PDB entry 8VVG | electron microscopy, 3.30 A resolution | chains C and B of the 5 polymer chains in the assembly

Chain C:
Protein: Guanine nucleotide-binding protein G(I)/G(S)/G(T) subunit beta-1
From: Homo sapiens
UniProtKB: P62873 (GBB1_HUMAN); residue numbers follow UniProt; this construct covers 1-340
Chain sequence (340 residues; each row starts with the number of its first residue):
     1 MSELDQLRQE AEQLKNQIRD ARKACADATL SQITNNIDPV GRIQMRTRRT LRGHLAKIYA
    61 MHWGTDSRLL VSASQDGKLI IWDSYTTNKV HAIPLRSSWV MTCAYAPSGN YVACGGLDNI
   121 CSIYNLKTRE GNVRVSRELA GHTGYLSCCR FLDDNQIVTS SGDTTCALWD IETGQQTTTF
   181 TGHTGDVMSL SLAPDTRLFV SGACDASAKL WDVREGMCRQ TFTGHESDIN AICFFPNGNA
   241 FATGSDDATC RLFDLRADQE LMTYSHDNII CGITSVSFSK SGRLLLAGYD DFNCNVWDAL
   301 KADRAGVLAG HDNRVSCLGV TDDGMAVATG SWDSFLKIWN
Not modelled in the structure: 1
Curated features (UniProtKB/Swiss-Prot):
  - modified residue: Ser2 (N-acetylserine), His266 (Phosphohistidine)
  - natural variant: Leu30 (L30F: In MRD42; uncertain significance), Arg52 (R52G: In MRD42), Gly64 (G64V: In MRD42), Asp76 (D76E: In MRD42; D76G: In MRD42), Gly77 (G77S: In MRD42), Lys78 (K78R: In MRD42), Ile80 (I80N: In MRD42; I80T: In MRD42), His91 (H91R: In MRD42; uncertain significance), Ala92 (A92T: In MRD42), Pro94 (P94S: In MRD42), Leu95 (L95P: In MRD42), Arg96 (R96L: In MRD42), 5 further natural variant entries in UniProt

Chain B:
Protein: Guanine nucleotide-binding protein G(i) subunit alpha-1
From: Homo sapiens
UniProtKB: P63096 (GNAI1_HUMAN); residues 1-354 here = UniProt positions 1-354
Chain sequence (354 residues; numbered 1 to 354; the number before each row is that of its first residue):
     1 MGCTLSAEDK AAVERSKMID RNLREDGEKA AREVKLLLLG AGESGKNTIV KQMKIIHEAG
    61 YSEEECKQYK AVVYSNTIQS IIAIIRAMGR LKIDFGDSAR ADDARQLFVL AGAAEEGFMT
   121 AELAGVIKRL WKDSGVQACF NRSREYQLND SAAYYLNDLD RIAQPNYIPT QQDVLRTRVK
   181 TTGIVETHFT FKDLHFKMFD VGAQRSERKK WIHCFEGVTA IIFCVALSDY DLVLAEDEEM
   241 NRMHASMKLF DSICNNKWFT DTSIILFLNK KDLFEEKIKK SPLTICYPEY AGSNTYEEAA
   301 AYIQCQFEDL NKRKDTKEIY THFTCSTDTK NVQFVFDAVT DVIIKNNLKD CGLF
Not modelled in the structure: 1-4, 53-179
Sequence notes: engineered mutation Asn47 (Ser in P63096), Ala203 (Gly in P63096), Ala245 (Glu in P63096), Ser326 (Ala in P63096)
Curated features (UniProtKB/Swiss-Prot):
  - region: Lys35 to Lys46, Thr48 (G1 motif), Asp173 to Thr181 (G2 motif), Phe196 to Gly202, Gln204, Arg205 (G3 motif), Ile265 to Asp272 (G4 motif), Thr324, Cys325, Thr327 to Thr329 (G5 motif)
  - binding site (GTP): Glu43 to Lys46, Thr48, Ser151, Leu175 to Thr181, Asp200 to Gly202, Gln204, Asn269 to Asp272
  - binding site (Mg(2+)): Thr181
  - modified residue: Arg178 (ADP-ribosylarginine), Gln204 (Deamidated glutamine), Cys351 (ADP-ribosylcysteine)
  - lipidation: Gly2 (N-myristoyl glycine), Cys3 (S-palmitoyl cysteine)
  - natural variant: Gly40 (G40C: In NEDHISB; G40R: In NEDHISB), Gly45 (G45D: In NEDHISB), Thr48 (T48I: In NEDHISB; T48K: In NEDHISB), Gln52 (Q52P: In NEDHISB), Ser75 (deletion: In NEDHISB; uncertain significance), Gln172 (deletion: In NEDHISB), Asp173 (D173V: In NEDHISB), Glu186 to Phe189 (deletion: In NEDHISB; uncertain significance), Cys224 (C224Y: In NEDHISB), Lys270 (K270N: In NEDHISB; K270R: In NEDHISB), Asp272 (D272G: In NEDHISB), Val332 (V332E: In NEDHISB; uncertain significance)
  - mutagenesis: Gly42 (G42R: Abolishes switch to an activated conformation and dissociation from beta and gamma subunits upon GTP binding. Abolishes interaction with RGS family members), Glu116 (E116L: Enhances interaction (inactive GDP-bound) with RGS14), Gln147 (Q147L: Enhances interaction (inactive GDP-bound) with RGS14)

Chain C / chain B interface:
Contacting residue pairs (47):
  Gly53(C) with Leu23(B)
  Leu55(C) with Leu23(B); Gly27(B)
  Lys57(C) with His213(B), hydrogen bond (side chain-backbone); Cys214(B)
  Tyr59(C) with His213(B), hydrogen bond; Cys214(B)
  Lys78(C) with Asp26(B), salt bridge
  Ile80(C) with Leu23(B), hydrophobic
  Asn88(C) with Ala12(B), hydrogen bond (side chain-backbone); Val13(B); Ser16(B)
  Lys89(C) with Ser16(B), hydrogen bond (backbone-side chain); Ile19(B); Asp20(B), salt bridge; Leu23(B)
  Ala92(C) with Ile19(B), hydrophobic; Leu23(B), hydrophobic
  Trp99(C) with Ile184(B); Phe199(B); Cys214(B); Phe215(B), hydrophobic
  Leu117(C) with Gly183(B); Ile184(B), hydrophobic; Gln204(B); Trp211(B), hydrophobic
  Asp118(C) with Thr181(B)
  Asn119(C) with Thr182(B), hydrogen bond (side chain-backbone); Gly183(B); Gln204(B), hydrogen bond
  Ile120(C) with Thr181(B)
  Thr143(C) with Gln204(B)
  Gly144(C) with Gln204(B)
  Tyr145(C) with Gln204(B); Ser206(B); Lys210(B)
  Gly162(C) with Ser206(B)
  Asp186(C) with Ser206(B); Glu207(B), hydrogen bond (side chain-backbone)
  Met188(C) with Lys210(B)
  Cys204(C) with Glu207(B), hydrogen bond
  Asp228(C) with Lys209(B), salt bridge; Lys210(B), salt bridge
  Asn230(C) with Lys210(B)
  Asp246(C) with Lys210(B), salt bridge
  Arg314(C) with Trp258(B)
  Trp332(C) with His213(B)
Other interface residues (no listed pair), chain C (30 interface residues in all): Gln75, Val90, His91, His142
Other interface residues (no listed pair), chain B (26 interface residues in all): Arg15, Lys180, Glu216

Overview:
30 residues of chain C face 26 of chain B across their interface, with 8 hydrogen bonds and 5 salt bridges.
Among the polar pairs are Lys78(C)-Asp26(B), Lys89(C)-Asp20(B) and Asp228(C)-Lys209(B). UniProt lists 21
GTP-binding residues, Mg2+-binding residue Thr181(B) and 3 mutagenesis sites on chain B.
Chain C is Guanine nucleotide-binding protein G(I)/G(S)/G(T) subunit beta-1 and chain B is Guanine
nucleotide-binding protein G(i) subunit alpha-1, both from Homo sapiens; the structure, Kappa opioid receptor
in complex with heterotrimerig Gi protein, bound to inverse agonist GB18, was determined by electron
microscopy together with 8VVE, 8VVF and 9D61 from the same study.
